Entry 3TDB (X-ray diffraction, 2.27 A resolution); this record covers chain A.

Chain A:
Protein: Peptidyl-prolyl cis-trans isomerase NIMA-interacting 1
Source organism: Homo sapiens
Notes: EC 5.2.1.8
UniProtKB: Q13526 (PIN1_HUMAN); residue numbers follow UniProt; this construct covers 6-163
Sequence (158 residues; numbered 6 to 163; the number before each row is that of its first residue):
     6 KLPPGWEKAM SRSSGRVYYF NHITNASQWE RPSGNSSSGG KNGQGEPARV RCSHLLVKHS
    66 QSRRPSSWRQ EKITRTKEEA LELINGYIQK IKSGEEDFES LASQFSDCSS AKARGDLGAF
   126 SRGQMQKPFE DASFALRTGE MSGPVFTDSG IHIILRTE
Unresolved in the structure: 39-50
Differences from the reference sequence: engineered mutation Ala14 (Arg in Q13526)
Small-molecule neighbours: 3TB (N-[(1E,2R)-1-[(2R)-2-{[(2S)-1-amino-5-carbamimidamido-1-oxopentan-2-yl]carbamoyl}cyclopentylidene]-3-(phosphonooxy)propan-2-yl]-L-phenylalaninamide): His59, Leu61, Lys63, Arg68, Arg69, Cys113, Ser114, Leu122, Gly128, Gln129, Met130, Gln131, Phe134, Ser154, His157
UniProt features mapped onto this chain:
  - modified residue: Ser43 (Phosphoserine), Lys46 (N6-acetyllysine), Ser71 (Phosphoserine), Ser108 (Phosphoserine)
  - mutagenesis: Tyr23 (Y23A: Reduced affinity for KIF20B), Trp34 (W34A: Loss of binding to phosphorylated target proteins, including to phosphorylated RBBP8/CtIP ...), Lys63 (K63A: Loss of peptidyl-prolyl cis/trans isomerase activity. No effect on the interaction with IRAK3/IRAK-M. Abolishes IL33-mediated increase of IRAK3/IRAK-M protein levels), Ser71 (S71D/E: Loss of peptidyl-prolyl cis/trans isomerase activity, nuclear localization and cellular function), Cys113 (C113A: Loss of peptidyl-prolyl cis/trans isomerase activity; decrease in DNA repair of double-strand breaks by homologous recombination slightly less efficient than that observed with wild-type ...)
What the authors report for this chain:
  - binding site for 3TB: Lys63, Arg68, Arg69, Leu122, Met130, Gln131, Phe134
  - conformationally variable residues (order/disorder transition): Arg68

Overview:
Chain A binds compound 3TB. From UniProt: 5 mutagenesis sites. The paper reports a binding site for 3TB at
Lys63, Arg68 and Arg69 among others; conformational variability at Arg68.
Chain A is Peptidyl-prolyl cis-trans isomerase NIMA-interacting 1 (Homo sapiens); the structure, Human Pin1
bound to trans peptidomimetic inhibitor, was determined by X-ray diffraction, deposited together with 3TCZ.
